6GCC - chains A and B; structure by X-ray diffraction, 1.90 A resolution.

== Chain A (and B) ==
Protein: Glutathione transferase Xi 3 mutant C56S
Organism: Trametes versicolor
Notes: chain B of this document is another copy of the same molecule, construct and numbering; everything in this record applies to it too
Chain sequence (325 residues; each row starts with the number of its first residue):
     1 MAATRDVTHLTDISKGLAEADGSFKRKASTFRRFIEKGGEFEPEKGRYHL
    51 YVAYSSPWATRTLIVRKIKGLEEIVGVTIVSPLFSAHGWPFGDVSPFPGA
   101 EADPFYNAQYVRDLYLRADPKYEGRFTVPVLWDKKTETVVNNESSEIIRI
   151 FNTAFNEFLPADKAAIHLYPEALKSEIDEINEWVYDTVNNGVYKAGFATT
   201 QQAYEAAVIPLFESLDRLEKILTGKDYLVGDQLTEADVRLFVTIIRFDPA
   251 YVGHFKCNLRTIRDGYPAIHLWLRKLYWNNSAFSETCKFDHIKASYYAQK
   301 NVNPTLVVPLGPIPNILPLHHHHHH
Not modelled in the structure: 1-28, 320-325 (chain B: 1-29, 320-325)
What the authors report for this chain:
  - conformationally variable residues (side-chain flip): Phe197, Ser295, Asn301
  - binding site for 1,2,3,4-tetra-O-sulfo-alpha-D-allopyranose: Arg112
  - binding site for 3,4-di-O-sulfo-alpha-D-glucopyranose: Tyr193, Gln299
  - binding site for 3,4-di-O-sulfo-alpha-D-altropyranose: Asn301

== Chain A / chain B interface ==
Residue-residue contacts (47):
  Gln201(A) - Val307(B)
  Gln201(A) - Val308(B)  hydrogen bond (side chain-backbone)
  Tyr204(A) - Val307(B)  hydrophobic
  Tyr204(A) - Val308(B)
  Tyr204(A) - Pro309(B)
  Tyr204(A) - Leu310(B)  hydrogen bond (side chain-backbone)
  Glu205(A) - Leu310(B)
  Val208(A) - Leu310(B)  hydrophobic
  Ile209(A) - Leu310(B)  hydrophobic
  Lys256(A) - Asn303(B)  hydrogen bond
  Lys256(A) - Val307(B)
  Lys256(A) - Pro309(B)
  Asn258(A) - Pro309(B)
  Asn258(A) - Gly311(B)  hydrogen bond (side chain-backbone)
  Asn258(A) - Pro312(B)
  Leu259(A) - Leu310(B)  hydrophobic
  Leu259(A) - Gly311(B)
  Leu259(A) - Pro312(B)
  Leu259(A) - Ile313(B)  hydrogen bond (backbone-backbone)
  Asp264(A) - Asp264(B)
  Asn301(A) - Pro304(B)
  Val302(A) - Pro304(B)
  Asn303(A) - Lys256(B)  hydrogen bond
  Pro304(A) - Asn301(B)
  Pro304(A) - Val302(B)
  Pro304(A) - Pro304(B)
  Thr305(A) - Asn301(B)
  Val307(A) - Thr200(B)
  Val307(A) - Gln201(B)
  Val307(A) - Tyr204(B)  hydrophobic
  Val307(A) - Lys256(B)
  Val308(A) - Gln201(B)  hydrogen bond (backbone-side chain)
  Val308(A) - Tyr204(B)
  Pro309(A) - Tyr204(B)
  Pro309(A) - Lys256(B)
  Pro309(A) - Asn258(B)
  Leu310(A) - Tyr204(B)  hydrogen bond (backbone-side chain)
  Leu310(A) - Glu205(B)
  Leu310(A) - Val208(B)  hydrophobic
  Leu310(A) - Ile209(B)  hydrophobic
  Leu310(A) - Asn258(B)
  Leu310(A) - Leu259(B)  hydrophobic
  Gly311(A) - Asn258(B)  hydrogen bond (backbone-side chain)
  Gly311(A) - Leu259(B)
  Pro312(A) - Asn258(B)
  Pro312(A) - Leu259(B)
  Ile313(A) - Leu259(B)  hydrogen bond (backbone-backbone)
Other interface residues (no listed pair), chain A (27 interface residues in all): Ala198, Thr199, Thr200, Arg260, Tyr297, Leu306
Other interface residues (no listed pair), chain B (27 interface residues in all): Ala198, Thr199, Arg260, Tyr297, Thr305, Leu306

== Summary ==
Chain A and chain B each contribute 27 residues to their interface; the contacts include 10 hydrogen bonds.
Among the polar pairs are Gln201(A)-Val308(B), Tyr204(A)-Leu310(B) and Lys256(A)-Asn303(B). From the paper: a
binding site for 3,4-di-O-sulfo-alpha-D-glucopyranose at Tyr193(A) and Gln299(A); a binding site for
1,2,3,4-tetra-O-sulfo-alpha-D-allopyranose at Arg112(A).
Both chains are Glutathione transferase Xi 3 mutant C56S (Trametes versicolor). Entry 6GCC (Crystal structure
of glutathione transferase Xi 3 mutant C56S from Trametes versicolor in complex with dextran-sulfate) was
determined by X-ray diffraction, deposited together with 6GC9, 6GCA and 6GCB.
